PDB entry 5FJ5 | electron microscopy, 4.80 A resolution (low resolution: residue-level contacts below are approximate; hydrogen-bond / salt-bridge calls are withheld) | chains A and B

[Chain A (and B)]
Name: Major inner protein P1
Source organism: Pseudomonas phage PHI6
Notes: chain B of this document is another copy of the same molecule, construct and numbering; everything in this record applies to it too
UniProtKB: P11126 (P1_BPPH6); residues 2-761 here = UniProt positions 2-761
Chain sequence (761 residues; each row starts with the number of its first residue):
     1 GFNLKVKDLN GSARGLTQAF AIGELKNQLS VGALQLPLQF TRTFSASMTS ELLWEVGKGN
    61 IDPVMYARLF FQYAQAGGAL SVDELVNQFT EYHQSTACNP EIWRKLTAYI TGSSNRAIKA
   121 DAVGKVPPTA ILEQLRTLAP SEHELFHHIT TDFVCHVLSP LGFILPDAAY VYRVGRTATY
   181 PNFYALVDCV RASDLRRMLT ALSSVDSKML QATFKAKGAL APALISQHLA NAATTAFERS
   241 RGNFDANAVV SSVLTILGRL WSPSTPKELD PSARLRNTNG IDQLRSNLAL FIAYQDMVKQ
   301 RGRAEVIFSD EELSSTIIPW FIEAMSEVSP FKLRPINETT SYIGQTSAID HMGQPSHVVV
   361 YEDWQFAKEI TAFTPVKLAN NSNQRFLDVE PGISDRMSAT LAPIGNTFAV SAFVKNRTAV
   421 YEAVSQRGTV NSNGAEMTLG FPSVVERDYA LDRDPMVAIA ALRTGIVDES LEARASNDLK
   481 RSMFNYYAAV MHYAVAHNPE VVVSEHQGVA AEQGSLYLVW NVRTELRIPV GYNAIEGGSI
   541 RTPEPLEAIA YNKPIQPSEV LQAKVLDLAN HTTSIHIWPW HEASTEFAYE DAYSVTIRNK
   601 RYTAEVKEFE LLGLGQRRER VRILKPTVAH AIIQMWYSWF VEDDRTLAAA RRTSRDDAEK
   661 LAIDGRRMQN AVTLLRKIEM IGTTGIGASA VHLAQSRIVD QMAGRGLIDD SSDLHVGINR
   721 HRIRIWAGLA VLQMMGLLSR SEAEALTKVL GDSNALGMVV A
Construct notes: expression tag (1)

[How chain A and chain B interact]
Contacting residue pairs (36; chain A residue first):
  Tyr-421(A) with Ile-118(B)
  Glu-422(A) with Arg-116(B)
  Ser-425(A) with Arg-116(B)
  Gln-426(A) with Arg-116(B)
  Arg-427(A) with Arg-116(B)
  Arg-598(A) with Arg-620(B)
  Asp-657(A) with Lys-105(B)
  Ala-658(A) with Arg-104(B); Gly-112(B); Ser-113(B)
  Glu-659(A) with Ser-113(B)
  Leu-661(A) with Lys-105(B); Ala-108(B); Gln-134(B)
  Ala-662(A) with Ala-108(B); Thr-111(B); Gly-112(B)
  Gly-665(A) with Thr-111(B)
  Arg-666(A) with Thr-111(B)
  Met-668(A) with Tyr-109(B); Ile-131(B)
  Gln-669(A) with Val-123(B)
  Thr-673(A) with Val-123(B)
  Arg-676(A) with Leu-165(B)
  Asp-709(A) with Arg-618(B); Glu-619(B)
  His-715(A) with Val-376(B)
  Val-716(A) with Leu-378(B); Phe-386(B)
  Leu-756(A) with Pro-127(B); Ala-130(B)
  Gly-757(A) with Pro-127(B)
  Met-758(A) with Ala-168(B); Ser-574(B)
  Val-759(A) with Asp-167(B)
  Ala-761(A) with Asp-167(B)
Also at the interface, not in a pair above, chain A (28 interface residues in all): Asp-710, Ser-712, Ile-718
Also at the interface, not in a pair above, chain B (28 interface residues in all): Gly-124, Thr-374, Thr-573, Gln-616

[Overview]
Chain A and chain B each contribute 28 residues to their interface.
Both chains are Major inner protein P1 (Pseudomonas phage PHI6). Entry 5FJ5 (Structure of the in vitro
assembled bacteriophage phi6 polymerase complex) was determined by electron microscopy, deposited together
with 5FJ6 and 5FJ7.
